Entry 1T8I (X-ray diffraction, 3.00 A resolution); this record covers chains D and A of the 4 polymer chains in the assembly.

[Chain D]
Molecule: 22-nt DNA strand
Sequence (22 nucleotides; each row starts with the number of its first residue):
   101 AAAAATTTTT CCAAGTCTTT TT

[Chain A]
Molecule: DNA topoisomerase I
Source organism: Homo sapiens
Notes: EC 5.99.1.2
UniProt: P11387 (TOP1_HUMAN); numbering as in UniProt (aligned over 174-765)
Sequence (592 residues; each row starts with the number of its first residue):
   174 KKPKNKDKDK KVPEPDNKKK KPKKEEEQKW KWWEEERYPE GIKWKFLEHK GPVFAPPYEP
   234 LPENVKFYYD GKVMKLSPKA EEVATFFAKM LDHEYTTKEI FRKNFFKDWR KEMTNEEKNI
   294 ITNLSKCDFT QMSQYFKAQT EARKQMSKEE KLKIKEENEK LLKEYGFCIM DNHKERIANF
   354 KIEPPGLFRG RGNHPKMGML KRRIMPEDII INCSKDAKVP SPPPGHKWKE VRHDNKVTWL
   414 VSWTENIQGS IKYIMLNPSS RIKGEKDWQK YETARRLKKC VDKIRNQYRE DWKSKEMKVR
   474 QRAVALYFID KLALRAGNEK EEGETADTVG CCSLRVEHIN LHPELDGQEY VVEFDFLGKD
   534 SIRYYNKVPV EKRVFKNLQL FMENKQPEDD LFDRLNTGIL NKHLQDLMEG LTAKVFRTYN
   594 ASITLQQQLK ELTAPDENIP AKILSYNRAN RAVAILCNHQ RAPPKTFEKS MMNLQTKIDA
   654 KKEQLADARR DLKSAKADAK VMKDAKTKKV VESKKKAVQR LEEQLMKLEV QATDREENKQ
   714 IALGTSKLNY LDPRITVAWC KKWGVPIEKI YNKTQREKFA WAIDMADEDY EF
Not modelled in the structure: 174-200
Sequence notes: modified residue (723)
Modified residues: Tyr723 (o-phosphotyrosine; PTR)
Residues lining bound ligands: camptothecin (EHD; 4-ethyl-4-hydroxy-1,12-dihydro-4H-2-oxa-6,12a-diaza-dibenzo[b,h]fluorene-3,13-dione): Arg364, Lys532, Asp533, Thr718, Asn722, Tyr723
UniProt features mapped onto this chain:
  - region (Interaction with DNA): Lys425, Tyr426, Arg488 to Lys493, Thr585 to Lys587
  - active site: Tyr723 (O-(3'-phospho-DNA)-tyrosine intermediate)
  - site (Interaction with DNA): Arg316, Arg364, Trp412, Lys443, Thr501, Lys532, Asn574, His632, Lys650
  - modified residue: Lys280 (N6-acetyllysine), Ser506 (Phosphoserine)
  - cross-link (Glycyl lysine isopeptide (Lys-Gly)): Lys204 (interchain with G-Cter in SUMO2), Lys336 (interchain with G-Cter in SUMO2), Lys549 (interchain with G-Cter in SUMO2), Lys642 (interchain with G-Cter in SUMO2), Lys700 (interchain with G-Cter in SUMO2), Lys712 (interchain with G-Cter in SUMO2)
  - natural variant: Lys326 (K326R: In breast cancer), Met370 (M370T: In CPT-resistant leukemia), Asp533 (D533G: In CPT-resistant leukemia), Asn722 (N722S: In CPT-resistant leukemia), Thr729 (T729A: In CPT-resistant lung cancer)
  - mutagenesis: Lys532 (K532A: Almost abolishes enzyme activity; K532R: Strongly reduced enzyme activity), Tyr723 (Y723F: No change in CPT-induced clearing from nuclei)

[Interface between chain D and chain A]
Contacting residue pairs (34; chain D residue first):
  DA105(D) with Asn646(A), hydrogen bond to the phosphate
  DT106(D) with Ser643(A), phosphate contact; Lys650(A), salt bridge to the phosphate
  DT109(D) with Lys746(A), salt bridge to the phosphate
  DC112(D) with Glu356(A), base contact; Lys374(A), sugar contact
  DA113(D) with Phe361(A), phosphate contact; Arg362(A), hydrogen bond to the phosphate; Gly363(A), hydrogen bond to the phosphate; Arg364(A), hydrogen bond to the sugar; Lys374(A), salt bridge to the phosphate; Lys425(A), base contact
  DA114(D) with Phe361(A), phosphate contact; Gly363(A), phosphate contact; Arg364(A), hydrogen bond to the phosphate; His367(A), salt bridge to the phosphate; Gln421(A), hydrogen bond to the phosphate; Lys532(A), hydrogen bond to the base; Asp533(A), sugar contact
  DG115(D) with Lys493(A), salt bridge to the phosphate; Thr501(A), hydrogen bond to the phosphate; Lys532(A), phosphate contact
  DT116(D) with Arg488(A), phosphate contact; Ala489(A), hydrogen bond to the phosphate; Gly490(A), phosphate contact; Asn491(A), hydrogen bond to the phosphate; Lys587(A), phosphate contact
  DC117(D) with Ala489(A), phosphate contact; Asn491(A), base contact; Asn574(A), hydrogen bond to the phosphate; Thr585(A), hydrogen bond to the phosphate; Ala586(A), hydrogen bond to the phosphate; Lys587(A), hydrogen bond to the phosphate
  DT118(D) with Thr585(A), phosphate contact
Interface residues without a listed pair, chain A (29 interface residues in all): Asn352, Leu360, Gly531, Leu647

[Summary]
10 residues of chain D face 29 of chain A across their interface; the contacts include 14 hydrogen bonds and 5
salt bridges. Polar pairs include DA114(D)-Lys532(A), DA113(D)-Arg364(A) and DA105(D)-Asn646(A). Bound to
chain A: camptothecin.
Here chain D is a 22-nt DNA strand and chain A is DNA topoisomerase I (Homo sapiens). Entry 1T8I (Human DNA
Topoisomerase I (70 Kda) In Complex With The Poison Camptothecin and Covalent Complex With ...) was determined
by X-ray diffraction (same publication as 1SC7 and 1SEU).
